PDB entry 7YHS | electron microscopy, 3.37 A resolution | chains F and N of the 13 polymer chains in the assembly

[Chain F]
Molecule: CRISPR-associated protein Csy3
Source organism: Pseudomonas aeruginosa
Reference sequence: A0A659BSG0 (A0A659BSG0_PSEAI); residues 20-361 here correspond to UniProt positions 1-342 (UniProt number = residue number - 19)
Sequence (342 residues; row label = number of the first residue in the row):
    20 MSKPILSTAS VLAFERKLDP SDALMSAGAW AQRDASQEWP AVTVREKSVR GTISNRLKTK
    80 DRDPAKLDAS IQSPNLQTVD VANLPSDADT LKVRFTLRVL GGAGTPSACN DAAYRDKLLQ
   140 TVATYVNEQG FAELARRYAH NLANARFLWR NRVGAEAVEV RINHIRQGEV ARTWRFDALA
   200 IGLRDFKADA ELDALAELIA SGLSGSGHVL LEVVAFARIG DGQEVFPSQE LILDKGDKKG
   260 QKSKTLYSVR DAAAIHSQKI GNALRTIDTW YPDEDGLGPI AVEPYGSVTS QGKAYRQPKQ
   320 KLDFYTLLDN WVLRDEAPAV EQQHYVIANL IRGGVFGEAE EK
Not modelled in the structure: 20-23, 358-361

[Chain N]
Molecule: 54-nt DNA strand
Source organism: Pseudomonas aeruginosa
Sequence (54 nucleotides; each row starts with the number of its first residue; numbers below 1 keep their minus sign (DG-9 is residue -9)):
    -9 GGAAGCCATC CAGGTAGACG CGGACATCAA GCCCGCCGTG AAGGTGCAGC TGCT
Not modelled in the structure: -9 to 5

[Chain F / chain N interface]
Residue-residue contacts - 20 pairs, chain F then chain N:
  Ser29(F) - DC18(N)  sugar contact
  Ser29(F) - DA19(N)  sugar contact
  Val30(F) - DC18(N)  base contact
  Val30(F) - DA19(N)  base contact
  Thr71(F) - DG10(N)  base contact
  Asn74(F) - DC11(N)  base contact
  Ser92(F) - DA8(N)  sugar contact
  Pro93(F) - DA8(N)  phosphate contact
  Pro93(F) - DC9(N)  phosphate contact
  Asn94(F) - DC9(N)  phosphate contact
  Asn94(F) - DG10(N)  sugar contact
  Leu95(F) - DA8(N)  base contact
  Leu95(F) - DC9(N)  sugar contact
  Gln96(F) - DC9(N)  phosphate contact
  Gln96(F) - DG10(N)  hydrogen bond to the base
  Asn129(F) - DA19(N)  sugar contact
  Lys258(F) - DG10(N)  phosphate contact
  Gly259(F) - DC9(N)  sugar contact
  Gly259(F) - DG10(N)  phosphate contact
  Glu357(F) - DA19(N)  phosphate contact
Also at the interface, not in a pair above, chain F (14 interface residues in all): Val354
Also at the interface, not in a pair above, chain N (7 interface residues in all): DT17

[Summary]
14 residues of chain F face 7 of chain N across their interface, with 1 hydrogen bond. Its one hydrogen-bonded
contact is Gln96(F)-DG10(N).
Chain F is CRISPR-associated protein Csy3 and chain N is a 54-nt DNA strand, both from Pseudomonas aeruginosa;
the structure, Structure of Csy-AcrIF4-dsDNA, was determined by electron microscopy.
